1HRV - chains 3 and 4 of the 4 polymer chains in the assembly; structure by X-ray diffraction, 3.00 A resolution.

== Chain 3 ==
Molecule: Human rhinovirus 14 coat protein (subunit VP3)
From: Human rhinovirus 14
UniProt: P03303 (POLG_HRV14); residues 1-236 here correspond to UniProt positions 331-566 (UniProt number = residue number + 330)
Chain sequence (236 residues; each row starts with the number of its first residue):
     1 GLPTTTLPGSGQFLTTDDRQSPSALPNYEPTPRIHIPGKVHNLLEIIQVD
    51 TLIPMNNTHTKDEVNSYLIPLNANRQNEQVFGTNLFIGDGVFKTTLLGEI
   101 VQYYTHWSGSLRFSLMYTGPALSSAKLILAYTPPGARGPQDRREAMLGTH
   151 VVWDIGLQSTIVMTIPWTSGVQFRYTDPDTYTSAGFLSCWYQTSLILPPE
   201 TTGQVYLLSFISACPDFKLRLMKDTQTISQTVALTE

== Chain 4 ==
Molecule: Human rhinovirus 14 coat protein (subunit VP4)
From: Human rhinovirus 14
UniProt: P03303 (POLG_HRV14); residues 1-68 here = UniProt positions 1-68
Chain sequence (68 residues; row label = number of the first residue in the row):
     1 GAQVSTQKSGSHENQNILTNGSNQTFTVINYYKDAASTSSAGQSLSMDPS
    51 KFTEPVKDLMLKGAPALN
Disordered / not traced: 1-28

== Interface between chain 3 and chain 4 ==
Contacting residue pairs (32):
  D18(3) - S39(4)
  D18(3) - S40(4)  hydrogen bond (side chain-backbone)
  R19(3) - S39(4)
  Q20(3) - I29(4)
  Q20(3) - N30(4)  hydrogen bond
  Q20(3) - Y31(4)
  Q20(3) - Y32(4)
  Q20(3) - S37(4)
  S21(3) - Y32(4)
  S21(3) - S37(4)  hydrogen bond (backbone-side chain)
  P22(3) - Y32(4)
  S23(3) - D34(4)
  S23(3) - S37(4)
  P26(3) - D34(4)
  N27(3) - D34(4)  hydrogen bond (backbone-side chain)
  G38(3) - F52(4)
  K39(3) - K51(4)  hydrogen bond (backbone-side chain)
  K39(3) - F52(4)
  V40(3) - F52(4)  hydrophobic
  H41(3) - S44(4)
  H41(3) - S46(4)
  H41(3) - M47(4)
  N42(3) - M47(4)
  E45(3) - M47(4)
  E45(3) - D48(4)  hydrogen bond (side chain-backbone)
  E45(3) - P49(4)
  Q48(3) - T53(4)
  V49(3) - F52(4)  hydrophobic
  V49(3) - T53(4)
  Q158(3) - P65(4)
  Q158(3) - A66(4)  hydrogen bond (side chain-backbone)
  Q158(3) - L67(4)  hydrogen bond (side chain-backbone)
Interface residues without a listed pair, chain 3 (20 interface residues in all): L25, L44, L157
Interface residues without a listed pair, chain 4 (21 interface residues in all): T38, Q43

== In short ==
20 residues of chain 3 face 21 of chain 4 across their interface, with 8 hydrogen bonds. Among the polar pairs
are D18(3)-S40(4), Q20(3)-N30(4) and S21(3)-S37(4).
Chain 3 is Human rhinovirus 14 coat protein (subunit VP3) and chain 4 is Human rhinovirus 14 coat protein
(subunit VP4), both from Human rhinovirus 14; the structure, HRV14/sdz 35-682 complex, was determined by X-ray
diffraction.
